2ARX - chains A and B; structure by X-ray diffraction, 2.00 A resolution.

== Chain A (and B) ==
Molecule: lectin
Source organism: Pterocarpus angolensis
Notes: chain B of this document is another copy of the same molecule, construct and numbering; everything in this record applies to it too
UniProtKB: Q8GSD2 (Q8GSD2_9FABA); residues 1-252 here correspond to UniProt positions 9-260 (UniProt number = residue number + 8)
Sequence (252 residues; row label = number of the first residue in the row):
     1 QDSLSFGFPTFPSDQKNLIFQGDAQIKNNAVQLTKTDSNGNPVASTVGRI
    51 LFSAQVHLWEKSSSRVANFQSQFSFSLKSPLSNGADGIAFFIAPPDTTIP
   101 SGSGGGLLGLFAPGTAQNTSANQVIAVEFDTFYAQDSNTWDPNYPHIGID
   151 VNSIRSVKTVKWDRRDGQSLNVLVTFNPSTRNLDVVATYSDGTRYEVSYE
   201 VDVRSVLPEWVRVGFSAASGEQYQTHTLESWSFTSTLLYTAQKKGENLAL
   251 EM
Unresolved in the structure: 242-252
Bound ions: Mn2+: E128, D130, D141, H146; Ca2+: D130, F132, N138, D141

== How chain A and chain B interact ==
Contacting residue pairs (32):
  Q1(A) - G7(B)
  Q1(A) - F8(B)
  Q1(A) - N17(B)  hydrogen bond
  D2(A) - G7(B)  hydrogen bond (backbone-backbone)
  D2(A) - P9(B)
  S3(A) - F6(B)
  S3(A) - G7(B)  hydrogen bond (backbone-backbone)
  L4(A) - S5(B)
  S5(A) - L4(B)
  S5(A) - S5(B)  hydrogen bond (backbone-backbone)
  F6(A) - S3(B)
  G7(A) - Q1(B)
  G7(A) - D2(B)  hydrogen bond (backbone-backbone)
  G7(A) - S3(B)  hydrogen bond (backbone-backbone)
  F8(A) - Q1(B)
  P9(A) - D2(B)
  P12(A) - E60(B)
  D14(A) - W210(B)
  K16(A) - Q55(B)
  K16(A) - W210(B)
  N17(A) - Q1(B)  hydrogen bond
  N17(A) - A54(B)
  N17(A) - Q55(B)  hydrogen bond (side chain-backbone)
  N17(A) - W210(B)
  F52(A) - Q1(B)
  A54(A) - N17(B)
  Q55(A) - K16(B)
  Q55(A) - N17(B)  hydrogen bond (backbone-side chain)
  E60(A) - P12(B)
  W210(A) - D14(B)  hydrogen bond
  W210(A) - K16(B)
  W210(A) - N17(B)
Interface residues without a listed pair, chain A (19 interface residues in all): Q15
Interface residues without a listed pair, chain B (21 interface residues in all): Q15, F52, H57, E209

== Overview ==
19 residues of chain A and 21 residues of chain B are in contact; the contacts include 10 hydrogen bonds.
Polar contacts include Q1(A)-N17(B), N17(A)-Q55(B) and W210(A)-D14(B). The Mn2+ site is built by E128(A),
D130(A), D141(A) and H146(A).
Both chains are lectin (Pterocarpus angolensis). Entry 2ARX (Pterocarpus angolensis seed lectin in complex
with the decasaccharide NA2F) was determined by X-ray diffraction (same publication as 2AUY, 2AR6 and 2ARB).
